PDB entry 5J2A | X-ray diffraction, 2.50 A resolution | chains A and T of the 4 polymer chains in the assembly

== Chain A ==
Protein: DNA polymerase beta
Source organism: Homo sapiens
Notes: EC 2.7.7.7, 4.2.99.-
Reference sequence: P06746 (DPOLB_HUMAN); residues 1-335 here = UniProt positions 1-335
Amino-acid sequence (335 residues; numbered 1 to 335; the number before each row is that of its first residue):
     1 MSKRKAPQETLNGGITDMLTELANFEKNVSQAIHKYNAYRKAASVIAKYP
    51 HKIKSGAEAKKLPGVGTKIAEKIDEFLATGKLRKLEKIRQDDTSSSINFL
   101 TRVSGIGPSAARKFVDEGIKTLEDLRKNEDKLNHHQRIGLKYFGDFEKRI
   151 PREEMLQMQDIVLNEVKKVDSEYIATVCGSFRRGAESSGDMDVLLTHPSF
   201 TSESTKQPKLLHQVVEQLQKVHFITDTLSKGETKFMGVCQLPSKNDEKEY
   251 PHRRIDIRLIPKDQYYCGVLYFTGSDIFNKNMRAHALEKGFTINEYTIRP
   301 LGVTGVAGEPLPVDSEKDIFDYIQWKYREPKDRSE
Unresolved in the structure: 1-9
Ion coordination: Na+ site 1: Lys60, Leu62, Val65 (shared with 1 residue of chain D); Na+ site 2: Thr101, Ile106 (shared with 1 residue of chain P); Mg2+ site 1: Asp190, Asp192 (together with DUP); Mg2+ site 2: Asp190, Asp192, Asp256 (together with DUP)
Small-molecule neighbours: DUP: Arg149, Gly179, Ser180, Arg183, Ser188, Gly189, Asp190, Asp192, Asp256, Tyr271, Phe272, Thr273, Gly274, Ser275, Asp276, Asn279
UniProt features mapped onto this chain:
  - region: Arg183 to Asp192 (DNA-binding)
  - active site: Lys72 (Nucleophile)
  - binding site (K(+)): Lys60, Leu62, Val65, Thr101, Val103, Ile106
  - binding site (Na(+)): Lys60, Leu62, Val65, Thr101, Val103, Ile106
  - binding site (dATP): Arg149, Ser180, Arg183, Gly189, Asp190
  - binding site (dCTP): Arg149, Ser180, Arg183, Gly189, Asp190
  - binding site (dGTP): Arg149, Ser180, Arg183, Gly189, Asp190, Asp192
  - binding site (dTTP): Arg149, Ser180, Arg183, Gly189, Asp190
  - binding site (Mg(2+)): Asp190, Asp192, Asp256
  - modified residue: Lys72 (N6-acetyllysine), Arg83 (Omega-N-methylarginine), Arg152 (Omega-N-methylarginine)
  - cross-link (Glycyl lysine isopeptide (Lys-Gly)): Lys41 (interchain with G-Cter in ubiquitin), Lys61 (interchain with G-Cter in ubiquitin), Lys81 (interchain with G-Cter in ubiquitin)
  - natural variant: Leu22 (L22P: Found in a gastric cancer sample; uncertain significance), Tyr39 (Y39C: Found in a gastric cancer sample; uncertain significance), Gly118 (G118V: Decreased DNA-directed DNA polymerase activity), Arg137 (R137Q: Decreased function in base-excision repair), Arg149 (R149I: Decreased DNA-directed DNA polymerase activity), Asp160 (D160N: Found in a gastric cancer sample; uncertain significance), Cys239 (C239R: Found in a gastric cancer sample; uncertain significance), Lys289 (K289M: Found in a colon cancer sample; uncertain significance), Asn294 (N294D: Found in a gastric cancer sample; uncertain significance), Glu295 (E295K: Found in a gastric cancer sample; uncertain significance)
  - mutagenesis: Phe25 (F25W: No effect on 5'-dRP lyase activity. Decreased ssDNA binding), His34 (H34G: Decreased 5'-dRP lyase activity. Decreased ssDNA binding), Lys35 (K35A: Decreased 5'-dRP lyase activity. Decreased ssDNA binding. Loss of 5'-dRP lyase activity; when associated with A-68 and A-72. Decreased ssDNA binding; when associated with A-68 and A-72 ...), Tyr39 (Y39F: No effect on 5'-dRP lyase activity; Y39Q: Abolishes DNA polymerase and 5'-dRP lyase activity), Lys41 (K41R: Abolishes ubiquitination; when associated with R-61 and R-81), Lys60 (K60A: Decreased 5'-dRP lyase activity. Decreased ssDNA binding), Lys61 (K61R: Abolishes ubiquitination; when associated with R-41 and R-81), Lys68 (K68A: No effect on 5'-dRP lyase activity. Decreased ssDNA binding. Loss of 5'-dRP lyase activity; when associated with A-35 and A-72. Decreased ssDNA binding; when associated with A-35 and A-72 ...), Glu71 (E71Q: No effect on 5'-dRP lyase activity. No effect on structure shown by circular dichroism. No effect on ssDNA binding), Lys72 (K72A: Severely reduced 5'-dRP lyase activity. Does not affect ssDNA binding. Loss of 5'-dRP lyase activity; when associated with A-35 and A-68. Decreased ssDNA binding ...), Glu75 (E75A: Slightly decreased 5'-dRP lyase activity. Decreased ssDNA binding. No effect on structure shown by circular dichroism), Lys81 (K81R: Abolishes ubiquitination; when associated with R-41 and R-61), 5 further mutagenesis entries in UniProt

== Chain T ==
Molecule: Template Strand
Sequence (16 nucleotides; each row starts with the number of its first residue):
     1 CCGACAACGCATCAGC

== Chain A / chain T interface ==
Residue-residue contacts - 24 pairs, chain A then chain T:
  His34(A) with DC5(T), stacking on the base
  Asn133(A) with DT12(T), phosphate contact
  Ser229(A) with DC10(T), phosphate contact; DA11(T), phosphate contact
  Lys230(A) with DC10(T), phosphate contact; DA11(T), hydrogen bond to the phosphate
  Gly231(A) with DC10(T), phosphate contact
  Glu232(A) with DC10(T), hydrogen bond to the phosphate
  Thr233(A) with DG9(T), phosphate contact; DC10(T), hydrogen bond to the phosphate
  Lys234(A) with DG9(T), phosphate contact; DC10(T), hydrogen bond to the phosphate
  Arg258(A) with DG9(T), sugar contact
  Lys280(A) with DA6(T), salt bridge to the phosphate
  Arg283(A) with DA6(T), hydrogen bond to the base; DA7(T), hydrogen bond to the sugar
  Leu287(A) with DC5(T), phosphate contact; DA7(T), phosphate contact
  Thr292(A) with DA7(T), hydrogen bond to the phosphate
  Ile293(A) with DA7(T), sugar contact
  Asn294(A) with DA7(T), phosphate contact; DC8(T), hydrogen bond to the phosphate
  Glu295(A) with DC8(T), sugar contact
  Tyr296(A) with DG9(T), hydrogen bond to the phosphate
Interface residues without a listed pair, chain A (22 interface residues in all): His134, Leu228, Tyr271, Ala284, Arg299

== In short ==
22 residues of chain A face 8 of chain T across their interface; the contacts include 9 hydrogen bonds, 1 salt
bridge and 1 aromatic stacking contact. Among the polar pairs are Arg283(A)-DA6(T), Arg283(A)-DA7(T) and
Lys230(A)-DA11(T). Chain A binds DUP.
Here chain A is DNA polymerase beta (Homo sapiens) and chain T is Template Strand. Entry 5J2A (Ternary complex
crystal structure of DNA polymerase Beta with A:C mismatch at the primer terminus) was determined by X-ray
diffraction, deposited together with 5J0O, 5J0P, 5J0Q, 5J0R, 5J0S, 5J0T and 16 further entries.
